PDB entry 3CC2 | X-ray diffraction, 2.40 A resolution | chains M and 0 of the 31 polymer chains in the assembly

Chain M:
Molecule: 50S ribosomal protein L15e
Source organism: Haloarcula marismortui
Reference sequence: P60618 (RL15E_HALMA); residues 0-195 here correspond to UniProt positions 1-196 (UniProt number = residue number + 1)
Amino-acid sequence (196 residues; row label = number of the first residue in the row; numbering starts at 0):
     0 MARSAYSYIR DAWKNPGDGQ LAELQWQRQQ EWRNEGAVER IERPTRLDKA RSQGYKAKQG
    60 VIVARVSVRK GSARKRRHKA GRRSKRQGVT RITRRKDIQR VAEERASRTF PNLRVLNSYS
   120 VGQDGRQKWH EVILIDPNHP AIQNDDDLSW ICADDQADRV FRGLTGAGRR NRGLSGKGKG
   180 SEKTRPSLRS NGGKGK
Not modelled in the structure: 0, 195
Bound ions: Na+ site 1: Ser106, Phe109, Leu112; Na+ site 2: Lys193 (shared with U391(0), U392(0), U398(0), C399(0) of chain 0)

Chain 0:
Molecule: 23S ribosomal RNA
Source organism: Haloarcula marismortui
Sequence (2923 nucleotides; numbered 1 to 2923; the number before each row is that of its first residue):
     1 GUUGGCUACU AUGCCAGCUG GUGGAUUGCU CGGCUCAGGC GCUGAUGAAG GACGUGCCAA
    61 GCUGCGAUAA GCUGUGGGGA GCCGCACGGA GGCGAAGAAC CACAGAUUUC CGAAUGAGAA
   121 UCUCUCUAAC AAUUGCUUCG CGCAAUGAGG AACCCCGAGA ACUGAAACAU CUCAGUAUCG
   181 GGAGGAACAG AAAACGCAAC GUGAUGUCGU UAGUAACCGC GAGUGAACGC GAUACAGCCC
   241 AAACCGAAGC CCUCACGGGC AAUGUGGUGU CAGGGCUACC UCUCAUCAGC CGACCGUCUU
   301 CACGAAGUCU CUUGGAAUAG AGCGUGAUAC AGGGUGACAA CCCCGUACUG AAGACCAGUA
   361 CGCUGUGCGG UAGUGCCAGA GUAGCGGGGG UUGGAUAUCC CUCGCGAAUA ACGCAGGCAU
   421 CGACUGCGAA GGCUAAACAC AACCUGAGAC CGAUAGUGAA CAAGUAGUGU GAACGAACGC
   481 UGCAAAGUAC CCUCAGAAGG GAGGCGAAAU AGAGCAUGAA AUCAGUUGGC GAUCGAGCGA
   541 CAGGGCAUAC AAGGUCCCUU GACGAAUGAC CGAGACGCGA GUCUCCAGUA AGACUCACGG
   601 GAAGCCGAUG UUCUGUCGUA CGUUUUGAAA AACGAGCCAG GGAGUGUGUC UGUAUGGCAA
   661 GUCUAACCGG AGUAUCCGGG GAGGCACAGG GAAACCGACA UGGCCGCAGG GCUUUGCCCG
   721 AGGGCCGCCG UCUUCAAGGG CGGGGAGCCA UGUGGACACG ACCCGAAUCC GGACGAUCUA
   781 CGCAUGGACA AGAUGAAGCG UGCCGAAAGG CACGUGGAAG UCUGUUAGAG UUGGUGUCCU
   841 ACAAUACCCU CUCGUGAUCU AUGUGUAGGG GUGAAAGGCC CAUCGAGUCC GGCAACAGCU
   901 GGUUCCAAUC GAAACAUGUC GAAGCAUGAC CUCCGCCGAG GUAGUCUGUG AGGUAGAGCG
   961 ACCGAUUGGU GUGUCCGCCU CCGAGAGGAG UCGGCACACC UGUCAAACUC CAAACUUACA
  1021 GACGCUGUUU GACGCGGGGA UUCCGGUGCG CGGGGUAAGC CUGUGUACCA GGAGGGGAAC
  1081 AACCCAGAGA UAGGUUAAGG UCCCCAAGUG UGGAUUAAGU GUAAUCCUCU GAAGGUGGUC
  1141 UCGAGCCCUA GACAGCCGGG AGGUGAGCUU AGAAGCAGCU ACCCUCUAAG AAAAGCGUAA
  1201 CAGCUUACCG GCCGAGGUUU GAGGCGCCCA AAAUGAUCGG GACUCAAAUC CACCACCGAG
  1261 ACCUGUCCGU ACCACUCAUA CUGGUAAUCG AGUAGAUUGG CGCUCUAAUU GGAUGGAAGC
  1321 AGGGGCGAGA GCUCCUGUGG ACCGAUUAGU GACGAAAAUC CUGGCCAUAG UAGCAGCGAU
  1381 AGUCGGGUGA GAACCCCGAC GGCCUAAUGG AUAAGGGUUC CUCAGCACUG CUGAUCAGCU
  1441 GAGGGUUAGC CGGUCCUAAG UCUCACCGCA ACUCGACUGA GACGAAAUGG GAAACAGGUU
  1501 AAUAUUCCUG UGCCAUCAUG CAGUGAAAGU UGACGCCCUG GGGUCGAUCA CGCCGGGCAU
  1561 UCGCCCGGUC GAACCGUCCA ACUCCGUGGA AGCCGUAAUG GCAGGAAGCG GACGAACGGC
  1621 GGCAUAGGGA AACGUGAUUC AACCUGGGGC CCAUGAAAAG ACGAGCAUGA UGUCCGUACC
  1681 GAGAACCGAC ACAGGUGUCC AUGGCGGCGA AAGCCAAGGC CUGUCGGGAG CAACCAACGU
  1741 UAGGGAAUUC GGCAAGUUAG UCCCGUACCU UCGGAAGAAG GGAUGCCUGC UCCGGAACGG
  1801 AGCAGGUCGC AGUGACUCGG AAGCUCGGAC UGUCUAGUAA CAACAUAGGU GACCGCAAAU
  1861 CCGCAAGGAC UCGUACGGUC ACUGAAUCCU GCCCAGUGCA GGUAUCUGAA CACCUCGUAC
  1921 AAGAGGACGA AGGACCUGUC AACGGCGGGG GUAACUAUGA CCCUCUUAAG GUAGCGUAGU
  1981 ACCUUGCCGC AUCAGUAGCG GCUUGCAUGA AUGGAUUAAC CAGAGCUUCA CUGUCCCAAC
  2041 GUUGGGCCCG GUGAACUGUA CAUUCCAGUG CGGAGUCUGG AGACACCCAG GGGGAAGCGA
  2101 AGACCCUAUG GAGCUUUACU GCAGGCUGUC GCUGAGACGU GGUCGCCGAU GUGCAGCAUA
  2161 GGUAGGAGUC GUUACAGAGG UACCCGCGCU AGCGGGCCAC CCAGACAACA GUGAAAUACU
  2221 ACCCGUCGGU GACUGCGACU CUCACUCCGG GAGGAGGACA CCGAUAGCCG GGCAGUUUGA
  2281 CUGGGGCGGU ACGCGCUCGA AAAGAUAUCG AGCGCGCCCU AUGGUCAUCU CAGCCGGGAC
  2341 AGAGACCCGG CGAAGAGUGC AAGAGCAAAA GAUGACUUGA CAGUGUUCUU CCCAACGAGG
  2401 AACGCUGACG CGAAAGCGUG GUCUAGCGAA CCAAUUAGCC UGCUUGAUGC GGGCAAUUGA
  2461 UGACAGAAAA GCUACCCUAG GGAUAACAGA GUCGUCACUC GCAAGAGCAC AUAUCGACCG
  2521 AGUGGCUUGC UACCUCGAUG UCGGUUCCCU CCAUCCUGCC CGUGCAGAAG CGGGCAAGGG
  2581 UGAGGUUGUU CGCCUAUUAA AGGAGGUCGU GAGCUGGGUU UAGACCGUCG UGAGACAGGU
  2641 CGGCUGCUAU CUACUGGGUG UGUAAUGGUG UCUGACAAGA ACGACCGUAU AGUACGAGAG
  2701 GAACUACGGU UGGUGGCCAC UGGUGUACCG GUUGUUCGAG AGAGCACGUG CCGGGUAGCC
  2761 ACGCCACACG GGGUAAGAGC UGAACGCAUC UAAGCUCGAA ACCCACUUGG AAAAGAGACA
  2821 CCGCCGAGGU CCCGCGUACA AGACGCGGUC GAUAGACUCG GGGUGUGCGC GUCGAGGUAA
  2881 CGAGACGUUA AGCCCACGAG CACUAACAGA CCAAAGCCAU CAU
Not modelled in the structure: 1-9, 126-127, 715, 971-998, 1560, 1952-1963, 2137-2236, 2339-2343, 2665-2666, 2915-2923
Modified residues: 1MA (6-hydro-1-methyladenosine-5'-monophosphate) at position 628, OMU (o2'-methyluridine 5'-monophosphate) at position 2587, OMG (o2'-methylguanosine-5'-monophosphate) at position 2588, UR3 (3-methyluridine-5'-monophoshate) at position 2619, PSU (pseudouridine-5'-monophosphate) at position 2621
Bound ions: Mg2+ site 1 near G28 (its only coordinating residue here); Na+ site 1: C40, G41, A442, C443; Na+ site 2: G56, A59, G61; Na+ site 3: G66, U107, U108; Mg2+ site 2 near U115 (its only coordinating residue here); Na+ site 4: C130, U146; Na+ site 5: C141, G142; Mg2+ site 3: C162, U2276; K+ site 1: C162, U163, U172; Mg2+ site 4: A165, A167, C168; Na+ site 6: A165, A166, A167; Mg2+ site 5: A166, G219; 67 more Na+ sites not listed; 91 more Mg2+ sites not listed; 1 more K+ sites not listed

Chain M / chain 0 interface:
Pairs across the interface (275):
  Ala1(M) - A243(0)  hydrogen bond to the phosphate
  Ala1(M) - C244(0)  hydrogen bond to the phosphate
  Ala1(M) - C376(0)  hydrogen bond to the sugar
  Ala1(M) - C377(0)  sugar contact
  Arg2(M) - C377(0)  phosphate contact
  Ser3(M) - A242(0)  phosphate contact
  Ser3(M) - A243(0)  phosphate contact
  Tyr5(M) - A242(0)  phosphate contact
  Tyr5(M) - G264(0)  hydrogen bond to the phosphate
  Arg9(M) - A378(0)  salt bridge to the phosphate
  Arg9(M) - G379(0)  sugar contact
  Arg9(M) - A380(0)  phosphate contact
  Trp12(M) - A380(0)  sugar contact
  Lys13(M) - A380(0)  base contact
  Lys13(M) - G381(0)  base contact
  Lys13(M) - U409(0)  hydrogen bond to the base
  Asn14(M) - A407(0)  phosphate contact
  Pro15(M) - G381(0)  base contact
  Trp25(M) - U2133(0)  phosphate contact
  Trp25(M) - C2243(0)  sugar contact
  Trp25(M) - A2244(0)  hydrogen bond to the sugar
  Gln29(M) - A2244(0)  sugar contact
  Gln29(M) - C2245(0)  phosphate contact
  Arg32(M) - A2244(0)  hydrogen bond to the phosphate
  Arg32(M) - C2245(0)  salt bridge to the phosphate
  Gly35(M) - C1467(0)  phosphate contact
  Ala36(M) - C1467(0)  hydrogen bond to the phosphate
  Ala36(M) - G1468(0)  phosphate contact
  Arg39(M) - G135(0)  salt bridge to the phosphate
  Arg39(M) - C136(0)  salt bridge to the phosphate
  Arg42(M) - A261(0)  salt bridge to the phosphate
  Arg42(M) - A262(0)  salt bridge to the phosphate
  Arg42(M) - U263(0)  hydrogen bond to the sugar
  Arg45(M) - G381(0)  salt bridge to the phosphate
  Leu46(M) - U263(0)  phosphate contact
  Leu46(M) - G264(0)  phosphate contact
  Lys48(M) - G379(0)  phosphate contact
  Lys48(M) - A380(0)  salt bridge to the phosphate
  Lys48(M) - G381(0)  salt bridge to the phosphate
  Lys48(M) - G431(0)  salt bridge to the phosphate
  Arg50(M) - A241(0)  sugar contact
  Arg50(M) - A242(0)  salt bridge to the phosphate
  Arg50(M) - G264(0)  salt bridge to the phosphate
  Arg50(M) - U265(0)  salt bridge to the phosphate
  Ser51(M) - A241(0)  sugar contact
  Ser51(M) - G379(0)  hydrogen bond to the base
  Ser51(M) - G431(0)  sugar contact
  Gln52(M) - G431(0)  hydrogen bond to the phosphate
  Lys55(M) - U265(0)  phosphate contact
  Lys55(M) - G266(0)  salt bridge to the phosphate
  Ala56(M) - A261(0)  sugar contact
  Ala56(M) - G264(0)  sugar contact
  Ala56(M) - U265(0)  hydrogen bond to the phosphate
  Lys57(M) - C250(0)  sugar contact
  Lys57(M) - G266(0)  salt bridge to the phosphate
  Gln58(M) - C136(0)  phosphate contact
  Gln58(M) - U137(0)  phosphate contact
  Gln58(M) - C251(0)  sugar contact
  Gln58(M) - G259(0)  base contact
  Gln58(M) - C260(0)  sugar contact
  Ile61(M) - G135(0)  phosphate contact
  Arg68(M) - C1469(0)  salt bridge to the phosphate
  Arg68(M) - A1470(0)  salt bridge to the phosphate
  Lys69(M) - C403(0)  phosphate contact
  Lys69(M) - G404(0)  salt bridge to the phosphate
  Lys69(M) - G2263(0)  sugar contact
  Gly70(M) - U402(0)  hydrogen bond to the phosphate
  Gly70(M) - C403(0)  hydrogen bond to the phosphate
  Gly70(M) - G2263(0)  phosphate contact
  Gly70(M) - A2264(0)  phosphate contact
  Ser71(M) - U402(0)  sugar contact
  Ser71(M) - A2264(0)  hydrogen bond to the phosphate
  Ala72(M) - A1470(0)  phosphate contact
  Arg73(M) - C1469(0)  salt bridge to the phosphate
  Arg73(M) - A1470(0)  hydrogen bond to the phosphate
  Arg73(M) - C1864(0)  sugar contact
  Arg73(M) - A1865(0)  sugar contact
  Arg73(M) - G2263(0)  sugar contact
  Lys74(M) - G159(0)  salt bridge to the phosphate
  Lys74(M) - C1864(0)  sugar contact
  Arg75(M) - G1863(0)  phosphate contact
  Arg75(M) - C1864(0)  salt bridge to the phosphate
  Arg76(M) - G2121(0)  base contact
  Arg76(M) - C2122(0)  hydrogen bond to the base
  Arg76(M) - A2123(0)  sugar contact
  Arg76(M) - G2272(0)  base contact
  Arg76(M) - C2273(0)  hydrogen bond to the base
  His77(M) - A2274(0)  hydrogen bond to the sugar
  Lys78(M) - G869(0)  sugar contact
  Lys78(M) - G870(0)  salt bridge to the phosphate
  Ala79(M) - C770(0)  phosphate contact
  Ala79(M) - G771(0)  phosphate contact
  Gly80(M) - A161(0)  sugar contact
  Gly80(M) - C770(0)  hydrogen bond to the phosphate
  Gly80(M) - A2274(0)  phosphate contact
  Gly80(M) - G2275(0)  phosphate contact
  Arg81(M) - A160(0)  hydrogen bond to the sugar
  Arg81(M) - A161(0)  phosphate contact
  Arg81(M) - C770(0)  hydrogen bond to the phosphate
  Arg81(M) - G771(0)  salt bridge to the phosphate
  Arg81(M) - A2274(0)  hydrogen bond to the sugar
  Arg81(M) - G2275(0)  sugar contact
  Arg82(M) - A161(0)  hydrogen bond to the phosphate
  Arg82(M) - U170(0)  salt bridge to the phosphate
  Arg82(M) - C171(0)  salt bridge to the phosphate
  Arg82(M) - U172(0)  hydrogen bond to the base
  Arg82(M) - C173(0)  base contact
  Ser83(M) - A169(0)  phosphate contact
  Ser83(M) - U170(0)  hydrogen bond to the phosphate
  Ser83(M) - G2121(0)  sugar contact
  Lys84(M) - U170(0)  hydrogen bond to the phosphate
  Lys84(M) - C171(0)  salt bridge to the phosphate
  Lys84(M) - G390(0)  salt bridge to the phosphate
  Lys84(M) - U391(0)  salt bridge to the phosphate
  Arg85(M) - A160(0)  salt bridge to the phosphate
  Arg85(M) - A174(0)  base contact
  Arg85(M) - U391(0)  salt bridge to the phosphate
  Gln86(M) - G2121(0)  hydrogen bond to the base
  Gln86(M) - C2122(0)  hydrogen bond to the sugar
  Gln86(M) - A2274(0)  hydrogen bond to the base
  Gln86(M) - G2275(0)  sugar contact
  Gly87(M) - C2122(0)  phosphate contact
  Gly87(M) - A2123(0)  phosphate contact
  Val88(M) - C2122(0)  phosphate contact
  Val88(M) - A2123(0)  hydrogen bond to the phosphate
  Thr89(M) - A2123(0)  hydrogen bond to the phosphate
  Arg90(M) - G388(0)  hydrogen bond to the sugar
  Arg90(M) - G389(0)  salt bridge to the phosphate
  Arg90(M) - A2266(0)  salt bridge to the phosphate
  Thr92(M) - G388(0)  base contact
  Thr92(M) - C401(0)  hydrogen bond to the base
  Thr92(M) - U402(0)  sugar contact
  Arg93(M) - A158(0)  hydrogen bond to the phosphate
  Arg93(M) - G159(0)  salt bridge to the phosphate
  Arg93(M) - C401(0)  hydrogen bond to the sugar
  Arg93(M) - A1470(0)  salt bridge to the phosphate
  Arg94(M) - A158(0)  hydrogen bond to the phosphate
  Arg94(M) - G175(0)  hydrogen bond to the base
  Arg94(M) - G390(0)  sugar contact
  Arg94(M) - U391(0)  sugar contact
  Arg94(M) - C400(0)  hydrogen bond to the sugar
  Arg94(M) - C401(0)  sugar contact
  Lys95(M) - G157(0)  sugar contact
  Lys95(M) - A1470(0)  hydrogen bond to the sugar
  Asp96(M) - C401(0)  phosphate contact
  Asp96(M) - U402(0)  phosphate contact
  Ile97(M) - U402(0)  hydrogen bond to the phosphate
  Ile97(M) - C403(0)  phosphate contact
  Arg99(M) - C156(0)  hydrogen bond to the phosphate
  Arg99(M) - G157(0)  salt bridge to the phosphate
  Val100(M) - A1470(0)  phosphate contact
  Val100(M) - A1471(0)  phosphate contact
  Arg104(M) - C1469(0)  salt bridge to the phosphate
  Arg104(M) - A1471(0)  salt bridge to the phosphate
  Arg107(M) - G181(0)  hydrogen bond to the sugar
  Arg107(M) - A1471(0)  hydrogen bond to the phosphate
  Arg107(M) - C1472(0)  salt bridge to the phosphate
  Thr108(M) - U133(0)  hydrogen bond to the sugar
  Thr108(M) - U134(0)  phosphate contact
  Phe109(M) - U134(0)  phosphate contact
  Phe109(M) - G135(0)  phosphate contact
  Pro110(M) - U133(0)  base contact
  Asn111(M) - U134(0)  hydrogen bond to the sugar
  Asn111(M) - G135(0)  hydrogen bond to the sugar
  Asn111(M) - A145(0)  sugar contact
  Leu112(M) - G135(0)  sugar contact
  Asn116(M) - G431(0)  hydrogen bond to the phosphate
  Asn116(M) - G432(0)  phosphate contact
  Gln122(M) - G404(0)  hydrogen bond to the phosphate
  Asp123(M) - C2132(0)  sugar contact
  Gly124(M) - G2131(0)  hydrogen bond to the base
  Gly124(M) - C2132(0)  hydrogen bond to the sugar
  Gly124(M) - C2262(0)  base contact
  Gly124(M) - G2263(0)  sugar contact
  Arg125(M) - C2262(0)  sugar contact
  Lys127(M) - C403(0)  salt bridge to the phosphate
  Asp135(M) - G135(0)  hydrogen bond to the sugar
  Asn137(M) - A145(0)  sugar contact
  His138(M) - C136(0)  hydrogen bond to the sugar
  His138(M) - C251(0)  sugar contact
  Pro139(M) - C251(0)  phosphate contact
  Pro139(M) - C252(0)  phosphate contact
  Ala140(M) - C251(0)  sugar contact
  Asn143(M) - C251(0)  hydrogen bond to the phosphate
  Asp144(M) - G266(0)  phosphate contact
  Asp146(M) - C239(0)  hydrogen bond to the sugar
  Asp146(M) - C240(0)  phosphate contact
  Trp149(M) - G432(0)  hydrogen bond to the sugar
  Trp149(M) - C433(0)  sugar contact
  Asp153(M) - A183(0)  phosphate contact
  Asp154(M) - A183(0)  sugar contact
  Asp154(M) - C188(0)  phosphate contact
  Gln155(M) - C433(0)  phosphate contact
  Gln155(M) - U434(0)  hydrogen bond to the phosphate
  Ala156(M) - A183(0)  sugar contact
  Asp157(M) - G182(0)  hydrogen bond to the sugar
  Asp157(M) - A183(0)  sugar contact
  Arg158(M) - C433(0)  salt bridge to the phosphate
  Phe160(M) - C156(0)  sugar contact
  Phe160(M) - G181(0)  hydrogen bond to the base
  Arg161(M) - C155(0)  hydrogen bond to the sugar
  Arg161(M) - C156(0)  sugar contact
  Arg161(M) - G182(0)  sugar contact
  Arg161(M) - A183(0)  hydrogen bond to the sugar
  Arg161(M) - A187(0)  phosphate contact
  Arg161(M) - C188(0)  salt bridge to the phosphate
  Gly162(M) - C156(0)  sugar contact
  Leu163(M) - C188(0)  phosphate contact
  Leu163(M) - A189(0)  phosphate contact
  Gly165(M) - G432(0)  phosphate contact
  Arg168(M) - A189(0)  salt bridge to the phosphate
  Arg168(M) - C433(0)  salt bridge to the phosphate
  Arg169(M) - C400(0)  phosphate contact
  Asn170(M) - G157(0)  phosphate contact
  Asn170(M) - C400(0)  phosphate contact
  Asn170(M) - C401(0)  phosphate contact
  Arg171(M) - C155(0)  hydrogen bond to the phosphate
  Arg171(M) - C156(0)  salt bridge to the phosphate
  Arg171(M) - G157(0)  phosphate contact
  Arg171(M) - C188(0)  hydrogen bond to the phosphate
  Arg171(M) - A189(0)  salt bridge to the phosphate
  Gly172(M) - C399(0)  phosphate contact
  Gly172(M) - C400(0)  phosphate contact
  Leu173(M) - A189(0)  sugar contact
  Leu173(M) - G190(0)  phosphate contact
  Ser174(M) - A193(0)  phosphate contact
  Lys176(M) - G190(0)  phosphate contact
  Lys176(M) - A191(0)  salt bridge to the phosphate
  Lys176(M) - A192(0)  hydrogen bond to the base
  Lys176(M) - A193(0)  phosphate contact
  Lys176(M) - A194(0)  sugar contact
  Lys176(M) - A204(0)  hydrogen bond to the sugar
  Gly177(M) - A194(0)  phosphate contact
  Gly177(M) - C195(0)  phosphate contact
  Lys178(M) - C195(0)  hydrogen bond to the phosphate
  Lys178(M) - G394(0)  base contact
  Lys178(M) - C399(0)  phosphate contact
  Lys178(M) - G416(0)  salt bridge to the phosphate
  Lys178(M) - G417(0)  hydrogen bond to the sugar
  Gly179(M) - G394(0)  base contact
  Gly179(M) - U398(0)  hydrogen bond to the sugar
  Gly179(M) - C399(0)  sugar contact
  Glu181(M) - A227(0)  sugar contact
  Glu181(M) - G393(0)  base contact
  Glu181(M) - G394(0)  hydrogen bond to the base
  Lys182(M) - A226(0)  hydrogen bond to the sugar
  Lys182(M) - U392(0)  sugar contact
  Lys182(M) - G393(0)  hydrogen bond to the base
  Lys182(M) - G394(0)  hydrogen bond to the base
  Thr183(M) - C399(0)  sugar contact
  Arg184(M) - A189(0)  hydrogen bond to the phosphate
  Arg184(M) - G190(0)  salt bridge to the phosphate
  Arg184(M) - U205(0)  phosphate contact
  Arg184(M) - G206(0)  phosphate contact
  Pro185(M) - C188(0)  hydrogen bond to the sugar
  Pro185(M) - A189(0)  sugar contact
  Pro185(M) - G206(0)  phosphate contact
  Pro185(M) - U207(0)  phosphate contact
  Ser186(M) - C155(0)  hydrogen bond to the phosphate
  Ser186(M) - C156(0)  phosphate contact
  Ser186(M) - C188(0)  sugar contact
  Leu187(M) - C156(0)  hydrogen bond to the phosphate
  Leu187(M) - G157(0)  phosphate contact
  Arg188(M) - C154(0)  salt bridge to the phosphate
  Arg188(M) - C155(0)  salt bridge to the phosphate
  Arg188(M) - C156(0)  hydrogen bond to the phosphate
  Ser189(M) - C155(0)  phosphate contact
  Gly191(M) - G175(0)  sugar contact
  Gly191(M) - U176(0)  phosphate contact
  Gly192(M) - G175(0)  base contact
  Lys193(M) - G175(0)  phosphate contact
  Lys193(M) - U391(0)  hydrogen bond to the sugar
  Lys193(M) - U392(0)  sugar contact
  Gly194(M) - U391(0)  sugar contact
  Gly194(M) - C399(0)  sugar contact
Other interface residues (no listed pair), chain M (122 interface residues in all): Tyr54, Gly59, Ser66, Ile91, Glu103, Ser119, Asp145
Other interface residues (no listed pair), chain 0 (124 interface residues in all): A144, U146, G184, G225, A288, A430, G2124, U2246, U2265

Overview:
122 residues of chain M and 124 residues of chain 0 are in contact, with 78 hydrogen bonds and 50 salt
bridges. Among the polar pairs are Lys13(M)-U409(0), Ser51(M)-G379(0) and Arg76(M)-C2122(0). The Na+ site 1 is
built by Ser106(M), Phe109(M) and Leu112(M).
Chain M is 50S ribosomal protein L15e and chain 0 is 23S ribosomal RNA, both from Haloarcula marismortui; the
structure, The Refined Crystal Structure of the Haloarcula Marismortui Large Ribosomal Subunit at 2.4 Angstrom
Resolution with ..., was determined by X-ray diffraction, deposited together with 3CC4, 3CC7, 3CCE, 3CCJ,
3CCL, 3CCM and 6 further entries.
